Entry 6K0B (electron microscopy, 4.30 A resolution (low resolution: residue-level contacts below are approximate; hydrogen-bond / salt-bridge calls are withheld)); this record covers chains A and U of the 14 polymer chains in the assembly.

# Chain A
Name: Ribonuclease P protein component 2
Organism: Methanocaldococcus jannaschii (strain ATCC 43067 / DSM 2661 / JAL-1 / JCM 10045 / NBRC 100440)
Notes: EC 3.1.26.5; fragment: Pop5
Reference sequence: Q57917 (RNP2_METJA); numbering as in UniProt (aligned over 1-134)
Chain sequence (134 residues; each row starts with the number of its first residue):
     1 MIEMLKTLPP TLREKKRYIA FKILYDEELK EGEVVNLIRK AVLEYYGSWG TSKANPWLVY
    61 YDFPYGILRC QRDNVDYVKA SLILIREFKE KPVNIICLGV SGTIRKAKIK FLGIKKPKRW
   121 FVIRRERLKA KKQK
Unresolved in the structure: 1, 128-134

# Chain U
Molecule: tRNA
Organism: Escherichia coli
Notes: fragment: tRNA
Sequence (83 nucleotides; row label = number of the first residue in the row):
     1 GGUGGGGUUC CCGAGCGGCC AAAGGGAGCA GACUCUAAAU CUGCCGUCAU CGACUUCGAA
    61 GGUUCGAAUC CUUCCCCCAC CAC

# Interface between chain A and chain U
Contacting residue pairs - 7 pairs, chain A then chain U:
  Lys6(A) with C76(U); C77(U)
  Lys118(A) with A82(U)
  Phe121(A) with A82(U)
  Val122(A) with A82(U)
  Arg125(A) with A82(U); C83(U)

# Summary
5 residues of chain A and 4 residues of chain U are in contact.
Here chain A is Ribonuclease P protein component 2 (Methanocaldococcus jannaschii (strain ATCC 43067 / DSM
2661 / JAL-1 / JCM 10045 / NBRC 100440)) and chain U is tRNA (Escherichia coli). Entry 6K0B (cryo-EM structure
of archaeal Ribonuclease P with mature tRNA) was determined by electron microscopy, deposited together with
6K0A.
